Entry 8V55 (electron microscopy, 4.20 A resolution (low resolution: residue-level contacts below are approximate; hydrogen-bond / salt-bridge calls are withheld)); this record covers chains A and T of the 5 polymer chains in the assembly.

[Chain A]
Molecule: DNA polymerase subunit gamma-1
Organism: Homo sapiens
UniProt: P54098 (DPOG1_HUMAN); numbering as in UniProt (aligned over 26-1239)
Sequence (1229 residues; row label = number of the first residue in the row):
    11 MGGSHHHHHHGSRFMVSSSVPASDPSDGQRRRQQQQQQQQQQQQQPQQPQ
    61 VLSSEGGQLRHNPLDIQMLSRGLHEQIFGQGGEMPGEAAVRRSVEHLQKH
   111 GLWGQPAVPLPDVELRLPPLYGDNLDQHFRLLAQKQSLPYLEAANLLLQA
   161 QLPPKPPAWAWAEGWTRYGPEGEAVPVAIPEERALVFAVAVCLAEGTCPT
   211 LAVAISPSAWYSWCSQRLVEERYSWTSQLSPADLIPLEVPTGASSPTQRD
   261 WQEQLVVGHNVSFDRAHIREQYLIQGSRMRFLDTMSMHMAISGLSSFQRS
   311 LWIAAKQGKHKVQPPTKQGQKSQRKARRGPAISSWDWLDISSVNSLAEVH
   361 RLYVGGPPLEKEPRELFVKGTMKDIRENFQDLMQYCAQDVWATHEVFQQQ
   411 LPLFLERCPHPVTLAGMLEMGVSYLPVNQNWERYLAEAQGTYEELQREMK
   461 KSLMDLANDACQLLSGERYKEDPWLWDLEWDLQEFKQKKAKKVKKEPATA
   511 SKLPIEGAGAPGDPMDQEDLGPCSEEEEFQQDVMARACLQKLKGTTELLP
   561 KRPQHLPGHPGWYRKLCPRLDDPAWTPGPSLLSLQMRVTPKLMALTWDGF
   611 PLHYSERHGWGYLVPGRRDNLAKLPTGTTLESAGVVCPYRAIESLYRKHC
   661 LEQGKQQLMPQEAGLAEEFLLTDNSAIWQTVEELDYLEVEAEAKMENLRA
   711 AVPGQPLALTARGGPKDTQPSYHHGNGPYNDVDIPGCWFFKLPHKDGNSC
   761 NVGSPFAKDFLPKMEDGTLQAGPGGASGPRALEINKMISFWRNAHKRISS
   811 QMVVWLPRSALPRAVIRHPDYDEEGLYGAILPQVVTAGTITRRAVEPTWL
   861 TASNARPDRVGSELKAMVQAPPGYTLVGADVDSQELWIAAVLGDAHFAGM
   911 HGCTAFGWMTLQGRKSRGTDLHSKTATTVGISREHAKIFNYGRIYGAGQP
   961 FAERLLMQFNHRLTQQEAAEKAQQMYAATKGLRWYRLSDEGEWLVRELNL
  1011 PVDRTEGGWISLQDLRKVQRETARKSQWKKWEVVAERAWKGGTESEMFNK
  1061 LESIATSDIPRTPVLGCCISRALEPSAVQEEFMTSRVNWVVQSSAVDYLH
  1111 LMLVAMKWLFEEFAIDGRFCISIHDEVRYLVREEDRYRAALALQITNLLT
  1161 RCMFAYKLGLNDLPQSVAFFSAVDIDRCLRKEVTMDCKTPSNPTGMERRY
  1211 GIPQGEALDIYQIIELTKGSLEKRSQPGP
Unresolved in the structure: 11-66, 248-261, 319-371, 498-533, 629-733, 994-1051, 1235-1239
Construct notes: initiating methionine (11); expression tag (12-25); engineered mutation Ala198 (Asp in P54098), Ala200 (Glu in P54098)
Swiss-Prot annotation at these positions:
  - region: Gln43 to Gln55 (Does not contribute to polymerase and exonuclease enzymatic activities), Thr858 to Asn864 (Trigger loop)
  - motif: Val267 to Arg275 (Exo II), Tyr395 to Thr403 (Exo III), Val887 to Leu896 (Pol A), Arg943 to Gly958 (Pol B), His1134 to Val1141 (Pol C)
  - binding site (DNA): Ser306, Ser593, Lys806, Thr849, Thr1094, Ser1095
  - binding site (RNA): Arg579, His754, Gly763, Lys768, Ser863, Arg869
  - binding site (a 2'-deoxyribonucleoside 5'-triphosphate): Asp890, Val891, Ser893, Glu895, Arg943, Lys947, Tyr951, Asp1135
  - binding site (Mg(2+)): Asp890, Val891, Asp1135
  - site (Critical for replication fidelity and mismatch recognition): Arg853, Gln1102
  - natural variant: Gln55 (Q55QQ; Q55QQQ), Arg227 (R227W: In PEOB1 and MTDPS4B), Arg232 (R232G: In MTDPS4A; R232H: In LS), Leu244 (L244P: In MTDPS4A), Thr251 (T251I: In PEOB1, MTDPS4A and MTDPS4B), Gly268 (G268A: In PEOB1), Arg275 (R275Q: Found in a patient with epileptic encephalopathy, developmental delay and moderate intellectual disability; uncertain significance), His277 (H277L: In PEOB1; uncertain significance), Gly303 (G303R: In MTDPS4A), Leu304 (L304R: In PEOB1 and SANDO; L304SANDO: In PEOB1), Ser305 (S305R: In MTDPS4A), Gln308 (Q308H: In PEOB1), 51 further natural variant entries in UniProt
  - mutagenesis: Asp274 (D274A: Unable to idle at the 5'-end of the nascent DNA strand. Continues DNA synthesis into double-stranded DNA past the 5'-end creating a flap structure that cannot be ligated), Lys498 (K498C: Decreases processive DNA synthesis), Lys499 (K499C: Decreases processive DNA synthesis), Lys501 (K501C: Decreases processive DNA synthesis), Val543 to Leu558 (Markedly decreases the stimulation by POLG2, resulting in impaired processive DNA synthesis), Leu549 (L549N: Decreases processive DNA synthesis), Leu552 (L552N: Decreases processive DNA synthesis), Lys553 (K553N: Decreases processive DNA synthesis), Arg853 (R853A: Abolishes primer DNA extention in the presence of dNTPs. Impairs intrinsic polymerase processivity. Enhances exonuclease activity leading to primer DNA degradation), Asp890 (D890N: Abolishes DNA polymerase activity), Asp1135 (D1135N: Abolishes DNA polymerase activity)

[Chain T]
Molecule: DNA template chain
Sequence (44 nucleotides; numbered -16 to 27; the number before each row is that of its first residue; numbers below 1 keep their minus sign (DG-16 is residue -16)):
   -16 GCACTGGCCGTCGTTTTACGGTCGTGACTGGGAAAACCCTGGCG
Unresolved in the structure: -16 to 2, 26-27

[Interface between chain A and chain T]
Pairs across the interface (8):
  Ser310(A) - DG3(T)
  Ala314(A) - DG3(T)
  Ala314(A) - DG4(T)
  Gln317(A) - DG4(T)
  Met596(A) - DG9(T)
  Met596(A) - DA10(T)
  Arg597(A) - DA10(T)
  Arg597(A) - DC11(T)
Other interface residues (no listed pair), chain A (10 interface residues in all): Leu311, Gln497, Lys561, Ser593, Gln595
Other interface residues (no listed pair), chain T (8 interface residues in all): DT5, DA19, DC20

[Summary]
The interface between chain A and chain T involves 10 residues on one side and 8 on the other. UniProt lists 6
DNA-binding residues, 6 RNA-binding residues, 8 residues binding 2'-deoxyribonucleoside 5'-triphosphate and 3
Mg2+-binding residues on chain A.
Chain A is DNA polymerase subunit gamma-1 (Homo sapiens) and chain T is DNA template chain; the structure,
Human mitochondrial DNA polymerase gamma bound to a replication fork in an open conformation, was determined
by electron microscopy together with 8V54, 8V5D and 8V5R from the same study.
